Entry 7ABH (electron microscopy, 4.50 A resolution (low resolution: residue-level contacts below are approximate; hydrogen-bond / salt-bridge calls are withheld)); this record covers chains u and 2 of the 16 polymer chains in the assembly.

Chain u:
Protein: Splicing factor 3B subunit 1
From: Homo sapiens
UniProtKB: O75533 (SF3B1_HUMAN); residue numbers follow UniProt; this construct covers 1-1304
Sequence (1304 residues; row label = number of the first residue in the row):
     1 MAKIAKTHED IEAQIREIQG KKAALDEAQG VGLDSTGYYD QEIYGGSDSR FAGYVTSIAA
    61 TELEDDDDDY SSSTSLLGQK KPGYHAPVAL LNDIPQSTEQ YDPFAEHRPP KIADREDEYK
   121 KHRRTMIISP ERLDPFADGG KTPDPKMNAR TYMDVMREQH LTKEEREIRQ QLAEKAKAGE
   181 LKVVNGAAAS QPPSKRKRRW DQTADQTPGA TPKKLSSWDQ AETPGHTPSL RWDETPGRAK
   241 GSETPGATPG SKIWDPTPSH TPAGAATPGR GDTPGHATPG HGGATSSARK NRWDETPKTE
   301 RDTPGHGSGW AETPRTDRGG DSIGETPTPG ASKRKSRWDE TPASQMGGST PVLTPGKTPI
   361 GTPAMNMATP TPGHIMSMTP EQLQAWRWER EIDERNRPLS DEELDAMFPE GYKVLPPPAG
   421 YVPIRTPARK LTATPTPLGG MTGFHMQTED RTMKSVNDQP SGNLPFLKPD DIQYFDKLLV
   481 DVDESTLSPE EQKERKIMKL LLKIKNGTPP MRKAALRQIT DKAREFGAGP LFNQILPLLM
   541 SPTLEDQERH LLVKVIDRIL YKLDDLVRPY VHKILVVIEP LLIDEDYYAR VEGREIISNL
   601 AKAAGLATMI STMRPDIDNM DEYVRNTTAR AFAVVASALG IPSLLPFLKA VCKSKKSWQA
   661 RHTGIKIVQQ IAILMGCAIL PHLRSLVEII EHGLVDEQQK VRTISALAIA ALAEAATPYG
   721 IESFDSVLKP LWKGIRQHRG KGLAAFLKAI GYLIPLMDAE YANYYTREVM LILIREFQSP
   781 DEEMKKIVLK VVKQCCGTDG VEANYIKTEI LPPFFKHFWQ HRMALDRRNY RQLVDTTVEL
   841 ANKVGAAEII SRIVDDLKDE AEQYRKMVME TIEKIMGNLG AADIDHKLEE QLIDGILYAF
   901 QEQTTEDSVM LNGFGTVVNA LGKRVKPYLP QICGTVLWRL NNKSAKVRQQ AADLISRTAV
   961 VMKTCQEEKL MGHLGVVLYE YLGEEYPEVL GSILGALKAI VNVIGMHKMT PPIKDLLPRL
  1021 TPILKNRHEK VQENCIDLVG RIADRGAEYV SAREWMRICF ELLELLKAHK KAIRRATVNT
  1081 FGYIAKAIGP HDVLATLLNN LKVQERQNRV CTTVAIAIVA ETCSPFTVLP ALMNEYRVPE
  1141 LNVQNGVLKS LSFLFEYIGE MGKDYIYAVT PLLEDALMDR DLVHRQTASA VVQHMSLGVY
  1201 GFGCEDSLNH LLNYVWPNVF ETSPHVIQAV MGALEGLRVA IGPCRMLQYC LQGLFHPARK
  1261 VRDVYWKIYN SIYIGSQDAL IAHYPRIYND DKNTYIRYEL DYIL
Unresolved in the structure: 1-117, 130-310, 336-393, 441-452, 486-489
UniProt features mapped onto this chain:
  - region: Gly529 to Arg568 (Interaction with SF3B14), Gln547 to His550 (Interaction with PHF5A), Glu1156, Tyr1157 (Interaction with PHF5A)
  - site: Pro469 (Interaction with RNA), Tyr587 (Interaction with RNA), Glu592 (Interaction with PHF5A), Lys602 (Interaction with SF3B3), Cys677 (Interaction with SF3B3), Cys1035 (Interaction with RNA), Tyr1049 (Interaction with RNA), Leu1141 (Interaction with RNA), Glu1205 (Interaction with SF3B3)
  - modified residue: Thr125 (Phosphothreonine), Ser129 (Phosphoserine), Lys141 (N6-acetyllysine), Thr142 (Phosphothreonine), Arg157 (Citrulline), Ser194 (Phosphoserine), Thr203 (Phosphothreonine), Thr207 (Phosphothreonine), Thr211 (Phosphothreonine), Lys214 (N6-acetyllysine), Thr223 (Phosphothreonine), Thr227 (Phosphothreonine), Ser229 (Phosphoserine), Thr235 (Phosphothreonine), Thr244 (Phosphothreonine), Thr248 (Phosphothreonine), Thr257 (Phosphothreonine), Thr261 (Phosphothreonine), Thr267 (Phosphothreonine), Thr273 (Phosphothreonine) and 22 more in UniProt
  - cross-link (Glycyl lysine isopeptide (Lys-Gly)): Lys214 (interchain with G-Cter in SUMO2), Lys413 (interchain with G-Cter in SUMO1), Lys430 (interchain with G-Cter in SUMO2)
  - mutagenesis: Trp200 (W200A: Abolishes interaction with RBM39; when associated with A-218; A-232; A-254; A-293; A-310 and A-338), Trp218 (W218A: Abolishes interaction with RBM39; when associated with A-200; A-232; A-254; A-293; A-310 and A-338), Thr223 (T223A: No effect on interaction with PPP1R8), Thr227 (T227A: No effect on interaction with PPP1R8), Trp232 (W232A: Abolishes interaction with RBM39; when associated with A-200; A-218; A-254; A-293; A-310 and A-338), Thr235 (T235A: No effect on interaction with PPP1R8), Thr244 (T244A: Slight inhibition of interaction with PPP1R8), Thr248 (T248A: Slight inhibition of interaction with PPP1R8), Trp254 (W254A: Abolishes interaction with RBM39; when associated with A-200; A-218; A-232; A-293; A-310 and A-338), Thr257 (T257A: No effect on interaction with PPP1R8), Thr261 (T261A: Slight inhibition of interaction with PPP1R8), Thr267 (T267A: No effect on interaction with PPP1R8), 9 further mutagenesis entries in UniProt

Chain 2:
Molecule: U2 snRNA
From: Homo sapiens
Sequence (188 nucleotides; numbered 1 to 188; the number before each row is that of its first residue):
     1 AUCGCUUCUC GGCCUUUUGG CUAAGAUCAA GUGUAGUAUC UGUUCUUAUC AGUUUAAUAU
    61 CUGAUACGUC CUCUAUCCGA GGACAAUAUA UUAAAUGGAU UUUUGGAGCA GGGAGAUGGA
   121 AUAGGAGCUU GCUCCGUCCA CUCCACGCAU CGACCUGGUA UUGCAGUACC UCCAGGAACG
   181 GUGCACCC
Unresolved in the structure: 1-28, 66-188

Interface between chain u and chain 2:
Residue-residue contacts (5; chain u residue first):
  Pro509(u) with G33(2)
  Pro1224(u) with G36(2)
  Pro1257(u) with A56(2)
  Ala1258(u) with A56(2)
  Arg1259(u) with A56(2)
Also at the interface, not in a pair above, chain u (6 interface residues in all): Lys1260
Also at the interface, not in a pair above, chain 2 (5 interface residues in all): U34, U37

In short:
The interface between chain u and chain 2 involves 6 residues on one side and 5 on the other. From UniProt: 21
mutagenesis sites on chain u.
Here chain u is Splicing factor 3B subunit 1 and chain 2 is U2 snRNA, both from Homo sapiens. Entry 7ABH
(Human pre-Bact-2 spliceosome (SF3b/U2 snRNP portion)) was determined by electron microscopy, deposited
together with 7AAV and 7ABF.
